PDB entry 2YM9 | X-ray diffraction, 3.00 A resolution | chain A

Chain A:
Name: Cell invasion protein sipd
Source organism: Salmonella enterica SUBSP. enterica serovar typhimurium
UniProtKB: Q56026 (SIPD_SALTY); residue numbers follow UniProt; this construct covers 1-343
Amino-acid sequence (346 residues; each row starts with the number of its first residue; numbers below 1 keep their minus sign (Gly-2 is residue -2)):
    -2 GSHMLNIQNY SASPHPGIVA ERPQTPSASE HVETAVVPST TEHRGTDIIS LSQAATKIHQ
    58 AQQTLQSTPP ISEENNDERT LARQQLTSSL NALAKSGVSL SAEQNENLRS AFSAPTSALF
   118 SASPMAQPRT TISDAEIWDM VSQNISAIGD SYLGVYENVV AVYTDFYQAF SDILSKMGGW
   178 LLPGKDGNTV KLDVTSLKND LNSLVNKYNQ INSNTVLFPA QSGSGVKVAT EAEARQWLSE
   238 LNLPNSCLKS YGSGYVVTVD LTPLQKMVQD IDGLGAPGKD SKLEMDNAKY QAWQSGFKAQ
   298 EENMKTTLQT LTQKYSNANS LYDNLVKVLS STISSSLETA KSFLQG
Not modelled in the structure: -2 to 31, 121-126, 340-343
Sequence notes: expression tag (-2 to 0)
Reported in the primary citation:
  - contacts within the chain: Ser148-Trp234
  - mutagenesis - I142S: decreased stability

Summary:
From the paper: I142S reduces stability; contacts within the chain involving Ser148 and Trp234.
Chain A is Cell invasion protein sipd (Salmonella enterica SUBSP. enterica serovar typhimurium); the
structure, SipD from Salmonella typhimurium, was determined by X-ray diffraction, deposited together with
2YM0, 3ZQB and 3ZQE.
